8OOS - chains K and O of the 9 polymer chains in the assembly; structure by electron microscopy, 3.29 A resolution.

Chain K:
Molecule: DNA strand 1
Sequence (226 nucleotides; each row starts with the number of its first residue; numbers below 1 keep their minus sign (DC-73 is residue -73)):
   -73 CTGGAGAATC CCGGTGCCGA GGCCGCTCAA TTGGTCGTAG CAAGCTCTAG CACCGCTTAA
   -13 ACGCACGTAC GCGCTGTCCC CCGCGTTTTA ACCGCCAAGG GGATTACTCC CTAGTCTCCA
    47 GGCACGTGTC AGATATATAC ATCCTGTGCA TGTATTGAAC AGCGACCTTG CCGGTGCCAG
   107 TCGGATAGTG TTCCGAGCTC CCACTCTAGA GGATCCCCGG GTACCG
Not modelled in the structure: -73, 38-152

Chain O:
Molecule: Histone H2A
From: Homo sapiens
Reference sequence: Q93077 (H2A1C_HUMAN); residues 1-129 here correspond to UniProt positions 2-130 (UniProt number = residue number + 1)
Amino-acid sequence (129 residues; row label = number of the first residue in the row):
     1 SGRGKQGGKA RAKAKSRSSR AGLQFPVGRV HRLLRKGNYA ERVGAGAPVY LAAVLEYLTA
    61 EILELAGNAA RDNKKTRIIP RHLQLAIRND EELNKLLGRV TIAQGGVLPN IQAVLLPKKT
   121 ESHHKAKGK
Not modelled in the structure: 1-10, 120-129
Swiss-Prot annotation at these positions:
  - modified residue: Ser1 (N-acetylserine), Arg3 (Citrulline), Lys5 (N6-(2-hydroxyisobutyryl)lysine), Lys9 (N6-(2-hydroxyisobutyryl)lysine), Lys13 (N6-(beta-hydroxybutyryl)lysine), Lys36 (N6-(2-hydroxyisobutyryl)lysine), Lys74 (N6-(2-hydroxyisobutyryl)lysine), Lys75 (N6-(2-hydroxyisobutyryl)lysine), Lys95 (N6-(2-hydroxyisobutyryl)lysine), Gln104 (N5-methylglutamine), Lys118 (N6-(2-hydroxyisobutyryl)lysine), Lys119 (N6-crotonyllysine), Thr120 (Phosphothreonine), Lys125 (N6-crotonyllysine)
  - cross-link (Glycyl lysine isopeptide (Lys-Gly)): Lys13 (interchain with G-Cter in ubiquitin), Lys15 (interchain with G-Cter in ubiquitin), Lys119 (interchain with G-Cter in ubiquitin)

Chain K / chain O interface:
Pairs across the interface (17):
  DA-54(K) - Arg77(O)  sugar contact
  DA-44(K) - Arg29(O)  phosphate contact
  DA-44(K) - Arg32(O)  salt bridge to the phosphate
  DT-43(K) - Arg11(O)  hydrogen bond to the base
  DT-43(K) - Ala14(O)  phosphate contact
  DT-43(K) - Lys15(O)  phosphate contact
  DT-43(K) - Ser16(O)  phosphate contact
  DT-43(K) - Arg17(O)  hydrogen bond to the phosphate
  DT-43(K) - Gly28(O)  phosphate contact
  DT-42(K) - Arg11(O)  hydrogen bond to the base
  DT-42(K) - Ala12(O)  hydrogen bond to the phosphate
  DT-42(K) - Ala14(O)  phosphate contact
  DT-42(K) - Lys15(O)  hydrogen bond to the phosphate
  DT-42(K) - Arg20(O)  salt bridge to the phosphate
  DG-41(K) - Arg11(O)  phosphate contact
  DG-41(K) - Ala12(O)  hydrogen bond to the phosphate
  DG-34(K) - Arg42(O)  salt bridge to the phosphate
Also at the interface, not in a pair above, chain K (9 interface residues in all): DG-53, DA-45, DA-35
Also at the interface, not in a pair above, chain O (14 interface residues in all): Lys13, Ser18

Overview:
9 residues of chain K face 14 of chain O across their interface, with 6 hydrogen bonds and 3 salt bridges.
Among the polar pairs are DT-43(K)-Arg11(O), DT-42(K)-Arg11(O) and DT-43(K)-Arg17(O).
Chain K is DNA strand 1 and chain O is Histone H2A (Homo sapiens); the structure, CryoEM Structure INO80core
Hexasome complex ATPase-hexasome refinement state 2, was determined by electron microscopy together with 8OO7,
8OO9, 8OOA, 8OOC, 8OOF, 8OOP, 8OOR and 8OOT from the same study.
